4HKQ - chains A and F of the 3 polymer chains in the assembly; structure by X-ray diffraction, 3.04 A resolution.

== Chain A ==
Protein: Reverse transcriptase/ribonuclease H p80
From: Xenotropic MuLV-related virus
Notes: EC 2.7.7.49, 2.7.7.7, 3.1.26.4; fragment: Reverse Transcriptase
Reference sequence: A1Z651 (POL_XMRV6); residues 1-671 here correspond to UniProt positions 658-1328 (UniProt number = residue number + 657)
Amino-acid sequence (681 residues; each row starts with the number of its first residue; numbers below 1 keep their minus sign (Met-9 is residue -9)):
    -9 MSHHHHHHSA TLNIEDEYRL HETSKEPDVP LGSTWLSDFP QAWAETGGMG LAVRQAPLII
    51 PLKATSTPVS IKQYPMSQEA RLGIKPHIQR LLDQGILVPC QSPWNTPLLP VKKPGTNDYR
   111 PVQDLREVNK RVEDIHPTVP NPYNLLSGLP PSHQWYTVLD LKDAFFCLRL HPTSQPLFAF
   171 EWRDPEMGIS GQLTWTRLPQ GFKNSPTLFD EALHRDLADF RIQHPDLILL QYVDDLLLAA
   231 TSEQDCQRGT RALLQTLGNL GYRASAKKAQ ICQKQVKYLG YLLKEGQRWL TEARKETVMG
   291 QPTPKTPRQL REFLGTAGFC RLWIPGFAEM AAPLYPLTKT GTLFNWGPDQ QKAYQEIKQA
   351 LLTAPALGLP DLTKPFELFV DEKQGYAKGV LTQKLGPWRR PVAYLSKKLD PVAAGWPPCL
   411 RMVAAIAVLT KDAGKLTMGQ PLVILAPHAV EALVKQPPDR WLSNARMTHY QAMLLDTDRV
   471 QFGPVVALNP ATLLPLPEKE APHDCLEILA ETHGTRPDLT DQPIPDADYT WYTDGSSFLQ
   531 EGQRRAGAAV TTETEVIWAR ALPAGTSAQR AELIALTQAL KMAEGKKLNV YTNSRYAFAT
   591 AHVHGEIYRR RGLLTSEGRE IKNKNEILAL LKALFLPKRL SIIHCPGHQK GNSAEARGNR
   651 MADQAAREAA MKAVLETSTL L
Not modelled in the structure: -9 to 27, 104-107, 175-181, 330-331, 449-454, 488-671
Construct notes: expression tag (-9 to 0); engineered mutation Asn583 (Asp1240 in A1Z651)
Swiss-Prot annotation at these positions:
  - binding site (RNA): Tyr64, Asp114, Arg116, Pro130, Asn194, Pro196, Lys397, Lys398, Lys425, Ser527, Leu529, Arg585, Arg609
  - binding site (Mg(2+)): Asp150, Asp224, Asp225, Asp524, Glu562, Asp653
  - binding site (DNA): Arg284, Arg298, Arg301, Phe309, Trp406, Arg456, Gln530, Ser557, Gln559
  - site: Leu671 (Cleavage)
Reported in the primary citation:
  - binding site for the 25-nt RNA strand: Tyr64, Leu99, Asp114, Arg116, Pro130, Gly191, Lys193, Lys397, Lys398, Lys425
  - contacts within the chain: Asp114-Arg116 (salt bridge), Asn119-Lys193 (hydrogen bond)
  - binding site for the 22-nt DNA strand (chain F): Arg284, Arg298, Arg301, Glu302, Phe309, Trp406, Arg456
  - mutagenesis - K397A/K398A, W406A/R456A: decreased catalytic activity (RNase H activity)
  - mutagenesis - R311A/K425A: increased catalytic activity (RNase H activity)
  - specificity-determining residues: Phe309 (proposed by the authors, not directly observed)
  - mutagenesis - R311A/K425A, K397A/K398A: unchanged catalytic activity

== Chain F ==
Molecule: 22-nt DNA strand
Sequence (22 nucleotides; row label = number of the first residue in the row):
    26 TGGAATCAGG TGTCGCACTC TG
Not modelled in the structure: 26-33

== Chain A / chain F interface ==
Residue-residue contacts (23):
  Asp150(A) with DG47(F), phosphate contact
  Tyr222(A) with DT46(F), hydrogen bond to the base; DG47(F), sugar contact
  Asp224(A) with DG47(F), phosphate contact
  Asp225(A) with DG47(F), sugar contact
  Leu269(A) with DT46(F), sugar contact; DG47(F), phosphate contact
  Gly270(A) with DT46(F), phosphate contact
  Arg284(A) with DC45(F), hydrogen bond to the phosphate; DT46(F), salt bridge to the phosphate
  Arg298(A) with DC43(F), salt bridge to the phosphate
  Arg301(A) with DA42(F), phosphate contact; DC43(F), salt bridge to the phosphate
  Glu302(A) with DC43(F), phosphate contact; DT44(F), sugar contact
  Gly305(A) with DC43(F), base contact; DT44(F), sugar contact
  Thr306(A) with DT44(F), phosphate contact
  Phe309(A) with DC45(F), sugar contact
  Val402(A) with DG35(F), phosphate contact
  Trp406(A) with DG35(F), hydrogen bond to the phosphate
  Ala455(A) with DG35(F), phosphate contact
  Arg456(A) with DT36(F), salt bridge to the phosphate
Interface residues without a listed pair, chain A (18 interface residues in all): Pro196

== Summary ==
18 residues of chain A and 8 residues of chain F are in contact; the contacts include 3 hydrogen bonds and 4
salt bridges. Polar contacts include Tyr222(A)-DT46(F), Arg284(A)-DC45(F) and Trp406(A)-DG35(F). The paper
reports a binding site for the 25-nt RNA strand at Tyr64(A), Leu99(A) and Asp114(A) among others; K397A/K398A
and W406A/R456A of chain A reduce catalytic activity (RNase H activity).
Here chain A is Reverse transcriptase/ribonuclease H p80 (Xenotropic MuLV-related virus) and chain F is a
22-nt DNA strand. Entry 4HKQ (XMRV reverse transcriptase in complex with RNA/DNA hybrid) was determined by
X-ray diffraction.
